PDB entry 7KUI | electron microscopy, 3.40 A resolution | chains A and B of the 12 polymer chains in the assembly

[Chain A (and B)]
Protein: Integrase
From: Rous sarcoma virus (strain Schmidt-Ruppin A)
Notes: EC 2.7.7.-, 3.1.-.-; chain B of this document is another copy of the same molecule, construct and numbering; everything in this record applies to it too
Reference sequence: P03354 (POL_RSVP); residues 1-278 here correspond to UniProt positions 1281-1558 (UniProt number = residue number + 1280)
Amino-acid sequence (278 residues; each row starts with the number of its first residue):
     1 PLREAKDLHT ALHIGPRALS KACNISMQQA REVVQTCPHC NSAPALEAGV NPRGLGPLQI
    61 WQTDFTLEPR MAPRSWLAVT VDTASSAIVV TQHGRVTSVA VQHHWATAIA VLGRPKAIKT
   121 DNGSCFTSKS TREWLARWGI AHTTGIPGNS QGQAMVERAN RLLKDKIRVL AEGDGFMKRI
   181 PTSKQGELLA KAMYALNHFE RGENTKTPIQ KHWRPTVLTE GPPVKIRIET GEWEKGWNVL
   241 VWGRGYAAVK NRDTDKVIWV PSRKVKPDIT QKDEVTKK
Not modelled in the structure: 270-278 (chain B: 1-56, 270-278)
Construct notes: conflict Lys166 (Arg1446 in P03354)
Metal / ion sites: Zn2+: His9, His13, Cys37, Cys40
Ligand contacts: ZZX ((6S)-2-(3-chloro-4-fluorobenzyl)-8-ethyl-10-hydroxy-N,6-dimethyl-1,9-dioxo-1,2,6,7,8,9-hexahydropyrazino[1',2':1,5]pyrrolo[2,3-d]pyridazine-4-carboxamide): Asp64, Phe65, Asp121, Asn122, Ser150, Gln151, Ala154, Glu157
Swiss-Prot annotation at these positions:
  - DNA-binding region: Pro222 to Thr270 (Integrase-type)
  - region: Asp268 to Lys278 (Involved in homooctamerization)
  - binding site (Zn(2+)): His9, His13, Cys37, Cys40
  - binding site (Mg(2+)): Asp64, Asp121, Glu157
From the paper describing this entry:
  - mutagenesis - R263A: abolished binding to octameric CSC
  - mutagenesis - R263K: decreased binding to octameric CSC
  - mutagenesis - S262R: decreased binding to octameric CSC intasomes
  - mutagenesis - S262P: abolished expression

[How chain A and chain B interact]
Contacting residue pairs (70; chain A residue first):
  Val99(A) with Ser183(B); Glu187(B)
  Gln102(A) with Glu187(B)
  His103(A) with Gly186(B); Glu187(B), hydrogen bond (backbone-side chain)
  Ala106(A) with Glu187(B); Ala190(B)
  Thr107(A) with Ala190(B)
  Ile109(A) with Tyr194(B), hydrophobic; His198(B)
  Ala110(A) with Ala190(B); Met193(B), hydrophobic; Tyr194(B), hydrophobic; His198(B)
  Val111(A) with Val111(B), hydrophobic
  Gly113(A) with His198(B)
  Arg114(A) with Tyr194(B)
  Trp138(A) with Lys191(B); Tyr194(B), hydrophobic
  Gly186(A) with His103(B)
  Glu187(A) with Val99(B)
  Ala190(A) with Ala106(B); Thr107(B); Ala110(B)
  Lys191(A) with Trp138(B)
  Met193(A) with Ala110(B), hydrophobic
  Tyr194(A) with Ile109(B), hydrophobic; Ala110(B); Arg114(B); Trp138(B), hydrophobic
  His198(A) with Ile109(B); Ala110(B), hydrogen bond (side chain-backbone); Leu112(B); Gly113(B)
  Ile209(A) with Trp213(B), hydrophobic
  Trp213(A) with Ile209(B), hydrophobic; Trp213(B); Pro215(B); Thr216(B)
  Arg214(A) with Trp213(B); Arg214(B); Thr216(B); Leu218(B)
  Pro215(A) with Thr216(B); Val217(B); Leu218(B), hydrogen bond (backbone-backbone)
  Thr216(A) with Leu218(B), hydrogen bond (side chain-backbone); Thr219(B); Glu220(B)
  Val217(A) with Leu218(B); Thr219(B), hydrogen bond (backbone-side chain)
  Leu218(A) with Thr219(B); Leu240(B); Val241(B), hydrophobic
  Thr219(A) with Thr219(B)
  Pro222(A) with Ala248(B), hydrophobic; Val257(B), hydrophobic; Trp259(B), hydrophobic
  Pro223(A) with Val257(B); Trp259(B), hydrogen bond (backbone-side chain)
  Val224(A) with Trp259(B), hydrophobic
  Trp242(A) with Val241(B), hydrophobic; Gly243(B); Arg244(B)
  Ser262(A) with Arg244(B), hydrogen bond (backbone-side chain)
  Arg263(A) with Arg244(B)
  Val265(A) with Arg244(B)
  Pro267(A) with Tyr246(B), hydrophobic; Trp259(B), hydrophobic
  Asp268(A) with Trp259(B)
Interface residues without a listed pair, chain A (39 interface residues in all): Leu112, Ser183, Val239, Leu240
Interface residues without a listed pair, chain B (38 interface residues in all): Gln102, Trp242

[In short]
39 residues of chain A and 38 residues of chain B are in contact; the contacts include 7 hydrogen bonds. Polar
contacts include His103(A)-Glu187(B), His198(A)-Ala110(B) and Thr216(A)-Leu218(B). From the paper: R263A of
chain A abolishes binding to octameric CSC; R263K of chain A reduces binding to octameric CSC; 4 substitutions
were tested in all.
Both chains are Integrase (Rous sarcoma virus (strain Schmidt-Ruppin A)). Entry 7KUI (Cryo-EM structure of
Rous sarcoma virus cleaved synaptic complex (CSC) with HIV-1 integrase strand transfer inhibitor ...) was
determined by electron microscopy, deposited together with 7JN3 and 7KU7.
